Entry 9G3U (X-ray diffraction, 2.20 A resolution); this record covers chain C.

# Chain C
Molecule: METP artificial protein
Amino-acid sequence (30 residues; row label = number of the first residue in the row; numbering starts at 0):
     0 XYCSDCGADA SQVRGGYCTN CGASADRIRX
Modified residues: ACE (acetyl group) at position 0, NH2 (amino group) at position 29; Ala-9, Ala-24 (alpha-aminoisobutyric acid; AIB)
Metal / ion sites: Cd2+: Cys-2, Cys-5, Cys-17, Cys-20

# Summary
Cys-2, Cys-5, Cys-17 and Cys-20 coordinate Cd2+.
Chain C is METP artificial protein; the structure, Crystal Structure of the artificial protein METP in complex
with cadmium ion at different temperatures. Room ..., was determined by X-ray diffraction (same publication as
9G39, 9G3A, 9G3B and 9G3C).
